PDB entry 6N9R | X-ray diffraction, 1.75 A resolution | chains P and X

# Chain P (and X)
Molecule: Putative hydrolase
Organism: Parageobacillus caldoxylosilyticus NBRC 107762
Notes: chain X of this document is another copy of the same molecule, construct and numbering; everything in this record applies to it too
Reference sequence: A0A023DFE8 (A0A023DFE8_9BACI); residues 2-283 here correspond to UniProt positions 1-282 (UniProt number = residue number - 1)
Amino-acid sequence (297 residues; row label = number of the first residue in the row; numbers below 1 keep their minus sign (Trp-13 is residue -13)):
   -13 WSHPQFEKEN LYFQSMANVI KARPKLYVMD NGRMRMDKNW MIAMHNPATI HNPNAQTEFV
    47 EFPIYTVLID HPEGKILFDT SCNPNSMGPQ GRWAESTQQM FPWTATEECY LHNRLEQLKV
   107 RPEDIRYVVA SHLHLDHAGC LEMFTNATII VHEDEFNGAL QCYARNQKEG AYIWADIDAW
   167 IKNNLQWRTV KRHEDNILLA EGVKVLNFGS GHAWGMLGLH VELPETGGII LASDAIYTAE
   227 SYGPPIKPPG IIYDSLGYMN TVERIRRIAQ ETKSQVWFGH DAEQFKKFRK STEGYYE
Unresolved in the structure: -13 to 7
Differences from the reference sequence: expression tag (-13 to 1)
Metal / ion sites: Co2+: His118, His120, His198, Asp220 (together with n-3-oxo-dodecanoyl-L-homoserine lactone); Fe ion: Asp122, His123, Asp220, His266 (together with n-3-oxo-dodecanoyl-L-homoserine lactone)
Small-molecule neighbours: n-3-oxo-dodecanoyl-L-homoserine lactone (OHN): Met20, Met22, Trp26, Met30, Pro33, Phe48, Met86, Phe87, His120, Leu121, Asp122, Glu155, Gly156, Ala157, His198, Asp220, Tyr223, Ile237, His266
From the paper describing this entry:
  - binding site for n-3-oxo-dodecanoyl-L-homoserine lactone: Met20, Met22, Trp26, Phe48, Met86, Phe87, Leu121, Asp122, Gln153, Glu155, Gly156, Ala157, Tyr223, Ile237

# Chain P / chain X interface
Residue-residue contacts (28):
  Glu139(P) with Gln147(X), hydrogen bond
  Phe142(P) with Gln147(X); Ala150(X), hydrophobic
  Asn143(P) with Asn143(X); Gln147(X), hydrogen bond
  Leu146(P) with Leu146(X); Gln147(X); Ala150(X), hydrophobic
  Gln147(P) with Glu139(X), hydrogen bond; Phe142(X); Asn143(X), hydrogen bond; Leu146(X)
  Tyr149(P) with Tyr149(X), hydrophobic; Ile167(X), hydrophobic
  Ala150(P) with Phe142(X), hydrophobic; Leu146(X), hydrophobic; Ile167(X), hydrophobic
  Arg151(P) with Trp173(X), hydrogen bond (side chain-backbone); Thr175(X)
  Asn152(P) with Ile167(X), hydrogen bond (side chain-backbone); Asn170(X), hydrogen bond
  Ile167(P) with Tyr149(X), hydrophobic; Ala150(X), hydrophobic; Asn152(X), hydrogen bond (backbone-side chain)
  Asn170(P) with Asn152(X), hydrogen bond
  Trp173(P) with Arg151(X), hydrogen bond (backbone-side chain)
  Thr175(P) with Arg151(X)
  Arg178(P) with Arg178(X)

# Overview
The chain P/chain X interface involves 14 residues from each chain; the contacts include 10 hydrogen bonds.
Among the polar pairs are Glu139(P)-Gln147(X), Asn143(P)-Gln147(X) and Arg151(P)-Trp173(X). Ligands of chain
P: n-3-oxo-dodecanoyl-L-homoserine lactone. His118(P), His120(P), His198(P) and Asp220(P) form the Co2+ site.
From the paper: a binding site for n-3-oxo-dodecanoyl-L-homoserine lactone at Met20(P), Met22(P) and Trp26(P)
among others.
Both chains are Putative hydrolase (Parageobacillus caldoxylosilyticus NBRC 107762). Entry 6N9R (Structure of
the Quorum Quenching lactonase from Parageobacillus caldoxylosilyticus bound to substrate 3-oxo-C12-AHL) was
determined by X-ray diffraction, deposited together with 6N9I and 6N9Q.
